Entry 8DXN (electron microscopy, 3.40 A resolution); this record covers chains F and G of the 7 polymer chains in the assembly.

Chain F:
Protein: Volume-regulated anion channel subunit LRRC8C, Volume-regulated anion channel subunit LRRC8A
From: Homo sapiens
UniProt: chimeric construct of Q8TDW0, Q8IWT6: residues 1-177 from Q8TDW0 (LRC8C_HUMAN) positions 1-183 (same numbers); residues 177-178 from Q8IWT6 positions 182-206 (offset varies); residues 178-802 from Q8TDW0 (LRC8C_HUMAN) positions 206-802 (same numbers)
Sequence (825 residues; each row starts with the number of its first residue; note: 53 numbers in that range are skipped by the numbering (no residue carries them; nothing is unmodelled there); a row labelled like 177A-177Z holds insertion residues (177A, then the next letters in order)):
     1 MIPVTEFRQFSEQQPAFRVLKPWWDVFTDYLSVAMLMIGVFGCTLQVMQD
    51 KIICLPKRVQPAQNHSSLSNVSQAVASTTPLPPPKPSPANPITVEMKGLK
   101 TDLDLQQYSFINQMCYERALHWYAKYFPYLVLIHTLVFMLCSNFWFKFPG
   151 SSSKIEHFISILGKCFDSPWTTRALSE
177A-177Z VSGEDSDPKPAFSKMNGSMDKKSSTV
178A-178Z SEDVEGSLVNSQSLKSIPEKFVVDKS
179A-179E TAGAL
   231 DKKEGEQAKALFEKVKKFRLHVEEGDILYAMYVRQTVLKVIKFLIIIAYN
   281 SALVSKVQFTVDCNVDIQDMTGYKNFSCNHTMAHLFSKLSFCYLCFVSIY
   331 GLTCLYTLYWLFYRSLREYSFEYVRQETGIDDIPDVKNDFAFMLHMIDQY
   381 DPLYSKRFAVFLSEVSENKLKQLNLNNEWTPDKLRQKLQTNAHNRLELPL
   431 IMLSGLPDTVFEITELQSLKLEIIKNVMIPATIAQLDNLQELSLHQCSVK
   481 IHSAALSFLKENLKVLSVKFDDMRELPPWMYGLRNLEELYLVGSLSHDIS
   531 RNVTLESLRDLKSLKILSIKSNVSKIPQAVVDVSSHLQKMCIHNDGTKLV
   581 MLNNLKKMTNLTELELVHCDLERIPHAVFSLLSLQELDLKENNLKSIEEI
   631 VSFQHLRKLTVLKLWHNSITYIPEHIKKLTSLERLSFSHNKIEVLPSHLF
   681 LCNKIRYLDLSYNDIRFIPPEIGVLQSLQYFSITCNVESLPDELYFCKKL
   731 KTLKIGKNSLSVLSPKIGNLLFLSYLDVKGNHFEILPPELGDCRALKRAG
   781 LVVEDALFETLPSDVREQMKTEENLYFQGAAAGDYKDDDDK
Not modelled in the structure: 1-15, 60-94, 177A-177Z, 178A-178Z, 179A-179E, 406-821
Disulfide bonds: Cys54-Cys308, Cys115-Cys293
Differences from the reference sequence: linker (178F); expression tag (803-821)
UniProt features mapped onto this chain:
  - glycosylation (N-linked (GlcNAc...) asparagine): Asn64, Asn70
  - modified residue: Thr177Y (Phosphothreonine), Ser178A (Phosphoserine), Ser178M (Phosphoserine), Ser178P (Phosphoserine)

Chain G:
Protein: Volume-regulated anion channel subunit LRRC8C, Volume-regulated anion channel subunit LRRC8A
From: Homo sapiens
UniProt: chimeric construct of Q8TDW0, Q8IWT6: residues 1-177 from Q8TDW0 (LRC8C_HUMAN) positions 1-183 (same numbers); residues 177-178 from Q8IWT6 positions 182-206 (offset varies); residues 178-802 from Q8TDW0 (LRC8C_HUMAN) positions 206-802 (same numbers)
Sequence (825 residues; each row starts with the number of its first residue; note: 56 numbers in that range are skipped by the numbering (no residue carries them; nothing is unmodelled there); a row labelled like 177A-177Z holds insertion residues (177A, then the next letters in order)):
     1 MIPVTEFRQFSEQQPAFRVLKPWWDVFTDYLSVAMLMIGVFGCTLQVMQD
    51 KIICLPKRVQPAQNHSSLSNVSQAVASTTPLPPPKPSPANPITVEMKGLK
   101 TDLDLQQYSFINQMCYERALHWYAKYFPYLVLIHTLVFMLCSNFWFKFPG
   151 SSSKIEHFISILGKCFDSPWTTRALSE
177A-177Z VSGEDSDPKPAFSKMNGSMDKKSSTV
178A-178Z SEDVEGSLVNSQSLKSIPEKFVVDKS
179A-179H TAGALDKK
   234 EGEQAKALFEKVKKFRLHVEEGDILYAMYVRQTVLKVIKFLIIIAYNSAL
   284 VSKVQFTVDCNVDIQDMTGYKNFSCNHTMAHLFSKLSFCYLCFVSIYGLT
   334 CLYTLYWLFYRSLREYSFEYVRQETGIDDIPDVKNDFAFMLHMIDQYDPL
   384 YSKRFAVFLSEVSENKLKQLNLNNEWTPDKLRQKLQTNAHNRLELPLIML
   434 SGLPDTVFEITELQSLKLEIIKNVMIPATIAQLDNLQELSLHQCSVKIHS
   484 AALSFLKENLKVLSVKFDDMRELPPWMYGLRNLEELYLVGSLSHDISRNV
   534 TLESLRDLKSLKILSIKSNVSKIPQAVVDVSSHLQKMCIHNDGTKLVMLN
   584 NLKKMTNLTELELVHCDLERIPHAVFSLLSLQELDLKENNLKSIEEIVSF
   634 QHLRKLTVLKLWHNSITYIPEHIKKLTSLERLSFSHNKIEVLPSHLFLCN
   684 KIRYLDLSYNDIRFIPPEIGVLQSLQYFSITCNVESLPDELYFCKKLKTL
   734 KIGKNSLSVLSPKIGNLLFLSYLDVKGNHFEILPPELGDCRALKRAGLVV
   784 EDALFETLPSDVREQMKTEENLYFQGAAAGDYKDDDDK
Not modelled in the structure: 1-15, 60-94, 177A-177Z, 178A-178Z, 179A-179H, 406-821
Disulfide bonds: Cys54-Cys308, Cys115-Cys293
Differences from the reference sequence: linker (178F); expression tag (803-821)
UniProt features mapped onto this chain:
  - glycosylation (N-linked (GlcNAc...) asparagine): Asn64, Asn70
  - modified residue: Thr177Y (Phosphothreonine), Ser178A (Phosphoserine), Ser178M (Phosphoserine), Ser178P (Phosphoserine)

How chain F and chain G interact:
Contacting residue pairs (40):
  Lys21(F) - Pro149(G)
  Pro22(F) - Pro149(G)
  Trp23(F) - Pro149(G)
  Tyr30(F) - Lys147(G)
  Gln49(F) - Lys51(G)
  Ile53(F) - Gln106(G)
  Ile53(F) - Phe110(G)  hydrophobic
  Ile53(F) - Gln113(G)
  Leu55(F) - Gln106(G)
  Leu55(F) - Phe110(G)  hydrophobic
  Pro56(F) - Met300(G)
  Arg58(F) - Asp299(G)
  Val59(F) - Asp299(G)
  Met96(F) - Arg58(G)
  Met96(F) - Gln298(G)
  Met96(F) - Tyr303(G)  hydrophobic
  Gly98(F) - Thr101(G)
  Gly98(F) - Thr301(G)
  Gly98(F) - Tyr303(G)  hydrogen bond (backbone-side chain)
  Leu99(F) - Asp102(G)
  Leu99(F) - Gln107(G)  hydrogen bond (backbone-side chain)
  Leu99(F) - Asp299(G)
  Leu99(F) - Thr301(G)  hydrogen bond (backbone-backbone)
  Lys100(F) - Asp102(G)
  Thr101(F) - Asp104(G)  hydrogen bond
  Tyr108(F) - Asp104(G)  hydrogen bond
  Tyr108(F) - Gln106(G)
  Asn112(F) - Gln106(G)
  Thr172(F) - Glu243(G)
  Phe289(F) - Glu117(G)
  Ser307(F) - Met300(G)
  Asn309(F) - Phe110(G)
  Asn309(F) - Gln113(G)
  Thr311(F) - Gln113(G)  hydrogen bond
  Thr311(F) - Glu117(G)
  His314(F) - Glu117(G)  salt bridge
  His314(F) - Tyr126(G)
  Tyr380(F) - Ser153(G)
  Asp381(F) - Ser153(G)  hydrogen bond
  Asp381(F) - His251(G)  salt bridge
Other interface residues (no listed pair), chain F (36 interface residues in all): Val26, Met37, Phe41, Met48, Lys51, Cys54, Lys57, Glu95, Lys97, Leu175, Lys318
Other interface residues (no listed pair), chain G (32 interface residues in all): Val47, Leu103, Ser109, Met114, Tyr129, Leu136, Phe148, Gly150, Ser152, Lys247, Gly302

In short:
36 residues of chain F and 32 residues of chain G are in contact, with 7 hydrogen bonds and 2 salt bridges.
Polar contacts include His314(F)-Glu117(G), Asp381(F)-His251(G) and Gly98(F)-Tyr303(G).
Both chains are Volume-regulated anion channel subunit LRRC8C, Volume-regulated anion channel subunit LRRC8A
(Homo sapiens). Entry 8DXN (Structure of LRRC8C-LRRC8A(IL125) Chimera, Class 1) was determined by electron
microscopy, deposited together with 8DXO, 8DXP, 8DXQ and 8DXR.
